Entry 1JHC (X-ray diffraction, 2.00 A resolution); this record covers chain A.

== Chain A ==
Name: Lexa repressor
Source organism: Escherichia coli
Notes: EC 3.4.21.88; fragment: C-Terminus, Residues 68-202
UniProt: P0A7C2 (LEXA_ECOLI); residues 68-202 here = UniProt positions 68-202
Amino-acid sequence (137 residues; each row starts with the number of its first residue):
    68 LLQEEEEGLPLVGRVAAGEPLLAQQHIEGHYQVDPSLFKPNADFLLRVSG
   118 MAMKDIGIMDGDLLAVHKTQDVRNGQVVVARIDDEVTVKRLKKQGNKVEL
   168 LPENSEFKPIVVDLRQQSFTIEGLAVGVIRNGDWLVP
Unresolved in the structure: 68-74
Sequence notes: engineered mutation Ala119 (Ser in P0A7C2); insertion (203-204)
Swiss-Prot annotation at these positions:
  - active site: Lys156 (For autocatalytic cleavage activity)
  - site: Ala84, Gly85 (Cleavage)
  - natural variant: Gly85 (G85D: In lexA3, resistant to cleavage. Increased sensitivity to hydroxyurea)
What the authors report for this chain:
  - conformationally variable residues (loop rearrangement): Val79 to Glu95
  - mutagenesis - V82A, V82E, V82G, V82M, V82S, V82T, A84D, A84T: decreased catalytic activity (citing earlier work)
  - mutagenesis - G80D, G80V, V82A, G85D, K156A: abolished catalytic activity (citing earlier work)
  - mutagenesis - L89P, Q92W, E152A: increased catalytic activity (citing earlier work)
  - mutagenesis - K156H: increased binding to RecA (citing earlier work)

== Overview ==
From UniProt: active-site residue Lys156. The paper reports that V82A, V82E and V82G, among others, reduce
catalytic activity; conformational variability at Val79; 16 substitutions were tested in all.
Chain A is Lexa repressor (Escherichia coli); the structure, Lexa S119A C-terminal tryptic fragment, was
determined by X-ray diffraction (same publication as 1JHE, 1JHF and 1JHH).
